Entry 9FGG (electron microscopy, 2.60 A resolution); this record covers chains A and E of the 6 polymer chains in the assembly.

== Chain A ==
Name: Gamma-aminobutyric acid receptor subunit alpha-1
Organism: Homo sapiens
UniProtKB: P14867 (GBRA1_HUMAN); residues 1-429 here correspond to UniProt positions 28-456 (UniProt number = residue number + 27)
Chain sequence (464 residues; row label = number of the first residue in the row; numbers below 1 keep their minus sign (Met-34 is residue -34)):
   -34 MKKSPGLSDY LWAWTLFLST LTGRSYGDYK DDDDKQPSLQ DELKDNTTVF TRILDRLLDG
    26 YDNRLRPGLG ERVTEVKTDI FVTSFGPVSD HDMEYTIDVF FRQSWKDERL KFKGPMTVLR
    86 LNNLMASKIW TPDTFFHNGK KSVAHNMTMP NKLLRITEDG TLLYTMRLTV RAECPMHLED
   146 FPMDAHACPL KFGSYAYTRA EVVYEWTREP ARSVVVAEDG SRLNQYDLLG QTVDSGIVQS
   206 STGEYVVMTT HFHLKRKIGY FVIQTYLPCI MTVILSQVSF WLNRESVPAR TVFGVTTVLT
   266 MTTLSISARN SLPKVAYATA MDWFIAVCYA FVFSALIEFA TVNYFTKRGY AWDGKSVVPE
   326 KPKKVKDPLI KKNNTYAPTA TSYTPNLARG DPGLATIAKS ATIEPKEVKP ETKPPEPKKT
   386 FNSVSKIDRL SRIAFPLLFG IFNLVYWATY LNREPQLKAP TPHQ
Disordered / not traced: -34 to 11, 319-383, 417-429
Construct notes: initiating methionine (-34); expression tag (-33 to 0)
Disulfides: Cys139-Cys153
Covalently attached groups: glycan linked to Asn111
Ligand contacts:
  - gamma-amino-butanoic acid (ABU): Phe65, Arg67, Leu118, Thr130
  - PIO ([(2R)-2-octanoyloxy-3-[oxidanyl-[(1R,2R,3S,4R,5R,6S)-2,3,6-tris(oxidanyl)-4,5-diphosphonooxy-cyclohexyl]oxy-phosphoryl]oxy-propyl] octanoate): Arg249, Ser299, Glu303, Thr306, Phe310, Lys312, Arg313, Phe386, Asn387, Ser388, Val389, Ser390, Lys391, Ile392, Leu395
  - Etomidate (V8D): Ile228, Gln229, Leu232, Pro233, Met236

== Chain E ==
Name: Gamma-aminobutyric acid receptor subunit beta-3
Organism: Homo sapiens
UniProtKB: P28472 (GBRB3_HUMAN), isoform P28472-2; residues -24 to 448 here correspond to UniProt positions 1-473 (UniProt number = residue number + 25)
Chain sequence (473 residues; each row starts with the number of its first residue; numbers below 1 keep their minus sign (Met-24 is residue -24)):
   -24 MCSGLLELLL PIWLSWTLGT RGSEPRSVND PGNMSFVKET VDKLLKGYDI RLRPDFGGPP
    36 VCVGMNIDIA SIDMVSEVNM DYTLTMYFQQ YWRDKRLAYS GIPLNLTLDN RVADQLWVPD
    96 TYFLNDKKSF VHGVTVKNRM IRLHPDGTVL YGLRITTTAA CMMDLRRYPL DEQNCTLEIE
   156 SYGYTTDDIE FYWRGGDKAV TGVERIELPQ FSIVEHRLVS RNVVFATGAY PRLSLSFRLK
   216 RNIGYFILQT YMPSILITIL SWVSFWINYD ASAARVALGI TTVLTMTTIN THLRETLPKI
   276 PYVKAIDMYL MGCFVFVFLA LLEYAFVNYI FFGRGPQRQK KLAEKTAKAK NDRSKSESNR
   336 VDAHGNILLT SLEVHNEMNE VSGGIGDTRN SAISFDNSGI QYRKQSMPRE GHGRFLGDRS
   396 LPHKKTHLRR RSSQLKIKIP DLTDVNAIDR WSRIVFPFTF SLFNLVYWLY YVN
Disordered / not traced: -24 to 9, 312-418, 448
Disulfides: Cys136-Cys150
Covalently attached groups: N-acetylglucosamine (NAG) linked to Asn80; glycan linked to Asn149
Ligand contacts:
  - gamma-amino-butanoic acid (ABU): Tyr97, Glu155, Ser156, Tyr157, Phe200, Thr202, Tyr205
  - hexadecane (R16): Ile218, Ile230, Ile234, Trp237, Pro432, Phe435, Ser436, Asn439, Trp443, Val447
  - Etomidate (V8D): Met261, Thr262, Asn265, Asp282, Leu285, Met286, Phe289, Val290

== Chain A / chain E interface ==
Pairs across the interface (88):
  Asp27(A) with Lys13(E)
  Asn28(A) with Asp84(E); Arg86(E)
  Arg29(A) with Val16(E); Asp17(E), salt bridge; Leu20(E); Leu83(E); Asp84(E), hydrogen bond (backbone-backbone); Val87(E); Gln90(E)
  Leu30(A) with Val12(E), hydrophobic; Leu83(E), hydrophobic
  Leu34(A) with Val12(E), hydrophobic
  Gly35(A) with Leu79(E)
  Ser92(A) with Arg86(E), hydrogen bond (backbone-side chain)
  Ile94(A) with Arg86(E)
  Asp98(A) with Val111(E)
  Thr99(A) with Val109(E); Thr110(E), hydrogen bond (backbone-side chain)
  Phe100(A) with Tyr62(E); Val109(E); Asn113(E); Arg129(E)
  Phe101(A) with Val109(E), hydrophobic; Arg129(E), hydrogen bond (backbone-side chain)
  His102(A) with Arg129(E)
  Gly104(A) with His107(E); Arg129(E), hydrogen bond (backbone-side chain)
  Lys105(A) with Asp48(E), salt bridge; Phe105(E); His107(E), hydrogen bond (backbone-side chain)
  Lys106(A) with Phe105(E)
  Ser107(A) with Val109(E)
  Ala109(A) with Val109(E)
  Met131(A) with Thr110(E)
  Leu133(A) with Val109(E), hydrophobic
  Glu138(A) with Ser46(E), hydrogen bond
  Tyr160(A) with Tyr62(E); Asn113(E); Arg114(E); Met115(E), hydrophobic; Gly127(E); Leu128(E), hydrogen bond (side chain-backbone); Arg129(E), hydrogen bond (side chain-backbone)
  Ala161(A) with Thr82(E); Met115(E), hydrophobic; Arg117(E), hydrogen bond (backbone-side chain)
  Tyr162(A) with Thr82(E); Leu83(E); Asp84(E)
  Glu166(A) with Thr82(E), hydrogen bond
  Ser206(A) with Asn41(E); Asp43(E), hydrogen bond; Gln64(E)
  Thr207(A) with Arg117(E), hydrogen bond (backbone-side chain)
  Tyr210(A) with Arg117(E), hydrogen bond
  Val252(A) with Ala249(E), hydrophobic
  Pro253(A) with Ala248(E), hydrophobic
  Thr256(A) with Ala249(E)
  Val260(A) with Leu253(E), hydrophobic; Thr256(E)
  Val263(A) with Ile232(E), hydrophobic; Leu235(E), hydrophobic
  Leu264(A) with Thr260(E)
  Ile271(A) with Gln224(E), hydrogen bond (backbone-side chain); His267(E), hydrogen bond (backbone-side chain)
  Ser272(A) with His267(E)
  Arg274(A) with Leu223(E); Gln224(E), hydrogen bond
  Asn275(A) with His267(E)
  Lys279(A) with Pro184(E); Gln185(E); Tyr220(E)
  Val280(A) with Pro184(E); Tyr220(E)
  Ala281(A) with Pro184(E); Asn217(E); Gly219(E)
  Ala283(A) with Leu223(E), hydrophobic
  Tyr294(A) with Leu231(E), hydrophobic
  Phe298(A) with Leu231(E); Leu235(E), hydrophobic
  Leu301(A) with Leu235(E), hydrophobic
  Ile302(A) with Val238(E), hydrophobic
  Ala305(A) with Val238(E), hydrophobic
  Asn308(A) with Ile242(E)
  Tyr309(A) with Trp241(E); Arg428(E)
Other interface residues (no listed pair), chain A (59 interface residues in all): Gly25, Phe66, Pro97, Asn103, Val108, Thr163, Thr267, Ser270, Pro278, Asp287
Other interface residues (no listed pair), chain E (60 interface residues in all): Tyr66, Asn80, Leu125, Thr131, Pro228, Ile234, Ala252, Thr263, Ile264, Thr271

== Overview ==
Chain A and chain E form an interface of 59 and 60 residues respectively, with 17 hydrogen bonds and 2 salt
bridges. Polar contacts include Arg29(A)-Asp17(E), Lys105(A)-Asp48(E) and Ser92(A)-Arg86(E). Bound to chain A:
compound PIO, gamma-amino-butanoic acid and Etomidate.
Chain A is Gamma-aminobutyric acid receptor subunit alpha-1 and chain E is Gamma-aminobutyric acid receptor
subunit beta-3, both from Homo sapiens; the structure, Cryo-EM structure of the full-length alpha1beta3gamma2
GABA(A) receptor in Saposin A nanodisc bound to GABA and ..., was determined by electron microscopy.
